PDB entry 5AGJ | X-ray diffraction, 2.00 A resolution | chain A

[Chain A]
Name: Potential cytosolic leucyl tRNA synthetase
From: Candida albicans
Notes: EC 6.1.1.4; fragment: editing domain (cp1)
UniProtKB: Q5A9A4 (Q5A9A4_CANAL); residues 280-526 here = UniProt positions 280-526
Amino-acid sequence (261 residues; row label = number of the first residue in the row):
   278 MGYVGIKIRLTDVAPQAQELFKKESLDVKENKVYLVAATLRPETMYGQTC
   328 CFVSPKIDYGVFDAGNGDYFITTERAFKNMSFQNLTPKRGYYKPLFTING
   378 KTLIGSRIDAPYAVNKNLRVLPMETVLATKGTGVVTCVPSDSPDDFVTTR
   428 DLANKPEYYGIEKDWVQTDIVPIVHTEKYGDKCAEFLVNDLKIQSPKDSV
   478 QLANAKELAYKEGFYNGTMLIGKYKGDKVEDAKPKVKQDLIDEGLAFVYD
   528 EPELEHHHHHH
Disordered / not traced: 278, 529-538
Sequence notes: expression tag (278-279, 527-538)
Residues lining bound ligands: ANZ ([(6-amino-9H-purin-9-yl)-[5-fluoro-1,3-dihydro-1-hydroxy-2,1-benzoxaborole]-4'yl]methyl dihydrogen phosphate): Tyr280, Ala315, Thr316, Leu317, Arg318, Thr321, Met322, Thr402, Val403, Leu404, Lys407, Gly410, Val412, Thr413, Val415, Asp418, Ser419, Lys483, Tyr487

[Overview]
Chain A binds compound ANZ.
Chain A is Potential cytosolic leucyl tRNA synthetase (Candida albicans); the structure, Crystal structure of
the LeuRS editing domain of Candida albicans in complex with the adduct AN2690-AMP, was determined by X-ray
diffraction (same publication as 5AGH and 5AGI).
